8YVK - chains A and E of the 12 polymer chains in the assembly; structure by electron microscopy, 3.09 A resolution.

== Chain A ==
Protein: Neuraminidase
Source organism: Influenza A virus (A/red knot/Delaware Bay/310/2016(H10N4))
Notes: EC 3.2.1.18
UniProtKB: A0A248T7C3 (A0A248T7C3_9INFA); numbering as in UniProt (aligned over 82-470)
Amino-acid sequence (389 residues; numbered 82 to 470; the number before each row is that of its first residue):
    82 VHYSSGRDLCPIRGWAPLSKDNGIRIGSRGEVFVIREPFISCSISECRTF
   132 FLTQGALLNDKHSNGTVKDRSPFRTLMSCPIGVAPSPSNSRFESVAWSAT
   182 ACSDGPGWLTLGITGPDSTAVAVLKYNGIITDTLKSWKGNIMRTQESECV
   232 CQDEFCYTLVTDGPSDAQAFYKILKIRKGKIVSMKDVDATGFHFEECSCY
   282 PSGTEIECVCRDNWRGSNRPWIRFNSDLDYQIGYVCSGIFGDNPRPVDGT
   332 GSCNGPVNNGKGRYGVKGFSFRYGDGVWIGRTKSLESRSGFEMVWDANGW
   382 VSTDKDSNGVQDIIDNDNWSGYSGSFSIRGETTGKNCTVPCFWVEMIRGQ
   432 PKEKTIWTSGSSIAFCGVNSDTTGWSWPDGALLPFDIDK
Disulfide bonds: Cys91-Cys418, Cys123-Cys128, Cys183-Cys230, Cys232-Cys237, Cys278-Cys291, Cys280-Cys289, Cys317-Cys334, Cys422-Cys447
Covalently attached groups: N-acetylglucosamine (NAG) linked to Asn145

== Chain E ==
Protein: CAV-F6 heavy chain
Source organism: Homo sapiens
Amino-acid sequence (123 residues; row label = number of the first residue in the row):
     1 EVQLVESGGGLVQPGGSLRLSCAASGFSFTTYEMNWVRQAPGKGLEWVSH
    51 ISSRGLVIYYADSVKGRFTMSRDTAKNSLYLQMDSLTVADTAVYYCARHY
   101 FDRDWGYSGMDLWGQGTTVTVSS
Disulfide bonds: Cys22-Cys96

== How chain A and chain E interact ==
Pairs across the interface (25; chain A residue first):
  Arg117(A) - Asp104(E)  salt bridge
  Val148(A) - Asp102(E)
  Lys149(A) - Tyr32(E)  hydrogen bond
  Lys149(A) - Tyr100(E)
  Asp150(A) - Tyr100(E)  hydrogen bond
  Asp150(A) - Asp102(E)
  Asp150(A) - Arg103(E)  salt bridge
  Arg151(A) - Thr31(E)
  Arg151(A) - Tyr100(E)  hydrogen bond (backbone-side chain)
  Arg151(A) - Phe101(E)  hydrogen bond (side chain-backbone)
  Trp178(A) - Arg103(E)  hydrogen bond (backbone-side chain)
  Asp198(A) - Thr30(E)
  Asp198(A) - Thr31(E)
  Asp198(A) - Ser53(E)  hydrogen bond
  Asp198(A) - Arg54(E)
  Asn221(A) - Arg54(E)
  Ile222(A) - Arg54(E)
  Glu227(A) - Arg103(E)  salt bridge
  Ser246(A) - Phe101(E)
  Arg292(A) - Asp104(E)  salt bridge
  Tyr345(A) - Trp105(E)
  Arg369(A) - Asp104(E)  salt bridge
  Arg369(A) - Trp105(E)
  Tyr403(A) - Asp104(E)
  Pro432(A) - Trp105(E)
Other interface residues (no listed pair), chain A (23 interface residues in all): Ser179, Pro197, Ser199, Gly220, Arg224, Asn294, Gly346

== In short ==
23 residues of chain A face 11 of chain E across their interface, with 6 hydrogen bonds and 5 salt bridges.
Among the polar pairs are Arg117(A)-Asp104(E), Asp150(A)-Arg103(E) and Glu227(A)-Arg103(E).
Here chain A is Neuraminidase (Influenza A virus (A/red knot/Delaware Bay/310/2016(H10N4))) and chain E is
CAV-F6 heavy chain (Homo sapiens). Entry 8YVK (Neuraminidase of A/Red knot/Delaware Bay/310/2016 H10N4 in
complex with CAV-F6 Fab) was determined by electron microscopy.
